2EZT - chains A and B; structure by X-ray diffraction, 2.29 A resolution.

# Chain A (and B)
Molecule: Pyruvate oxidase
Source organism: Lactobacillus plantarum
Notes: EC 1.2.3.3; chain B of this document is another copy of the same molecule, construct and numbering; everything in this record applies to it too
Reference sequence: P37063 (POXB_LACPL); residue numbers follow UniProt; this construct covers 1-603
Sequence (603 residues; row label = number of the first residue in the row):
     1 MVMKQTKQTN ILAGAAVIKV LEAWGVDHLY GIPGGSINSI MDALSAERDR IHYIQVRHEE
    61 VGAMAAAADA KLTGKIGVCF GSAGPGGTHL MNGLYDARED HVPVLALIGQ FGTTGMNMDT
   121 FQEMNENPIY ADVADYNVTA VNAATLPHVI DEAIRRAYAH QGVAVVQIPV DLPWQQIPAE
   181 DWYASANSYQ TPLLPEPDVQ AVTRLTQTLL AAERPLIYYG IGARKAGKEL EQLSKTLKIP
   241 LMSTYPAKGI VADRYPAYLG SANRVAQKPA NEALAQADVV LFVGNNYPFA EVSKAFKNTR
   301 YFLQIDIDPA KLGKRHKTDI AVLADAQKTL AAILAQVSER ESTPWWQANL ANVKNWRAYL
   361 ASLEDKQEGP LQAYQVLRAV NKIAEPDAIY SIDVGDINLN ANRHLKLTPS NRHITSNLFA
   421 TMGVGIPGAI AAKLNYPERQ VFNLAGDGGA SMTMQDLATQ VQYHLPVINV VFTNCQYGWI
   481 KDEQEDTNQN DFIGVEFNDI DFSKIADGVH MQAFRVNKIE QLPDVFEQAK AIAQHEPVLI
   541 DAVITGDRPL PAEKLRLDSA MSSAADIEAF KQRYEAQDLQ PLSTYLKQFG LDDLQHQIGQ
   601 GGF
Unresolved in the structure: 1-8, 594-603
Construct notes: engineered mutation Trp-479 (Phe in P37063)
Metal / ion sites: Mg2+: Asp-447, Asn-474, Gln-476 (together with 2-hydroxyethylthiamin diphosphate); Na+: Met-452, Gln-455
Residues lining bound ligands:
  - FAD (flavin-adenine dinucleotide): His-101, Phe-121, Gly-220, Ile-221, Gly-222, Thr-244, Tyr-245, Pro-246, Ser-261, Ala-262, Asn-263, Arg-264, Val-265, Gly-284, Asn-285, Asn-286, Tyr-287, Pro-288, Phe-289, Ile-305, Asp-306, Ile-307, Asp-308, Lys-311, Ala-324, Asp-325, Ala-326, Val-394, Gly-395, Asn-398, Thr-415, Ser-416, Asn-417, Leu-418, Ala-420, Trp-479
  - pyruvic acid (PYR): Leu-555, Arg-556, Leu-557, Asp-558, Met-561, Ser-562, Pro-581
  - 2-hydroxyethylthiamin diphosphate (TDM; 2-[(2E)-3-[(4-amino-2-methylpyrimidin-5-yl)methyl]-2-(1-hydroxyethylidene)-4-methyl-2,3-dihydro-1,3-thiazol-5-yl]ethyl trihydrogen diphosphate): Ile-32, Pro-33, Gly-34, Glu-59, Ser-82, Pro-85, Gly-86, His-89, Asn-92, Phe-121, Gln-122, Val-394, Gly-395, Asp-396, Ile-397, Ala-420, Thr-421, Met-422, Gly-446, Asp-447, Gly-448, Gly-449, Met-452, Asn-474, Gln-476, Tyr-477, Gly-478, Trp-479, Ile-480

# Chain A / chain B interface
Residue-residue contacts - 58 pairs, chain A then chain B:
  His-148(A) with Glu-291(B), salt bridge; Lys-314(B)
  Glu-152(A) with Lys-314(B), salt bridge
  Arg-155(A) with Pro-309(B); Ala-310(B), hydrogen bond (side chain-backbone); Leu-312(B); Lys-314(B)
  Ala-159(A) with Ala-310(B), hydrophobic
  His-160(A) with Ala-310(B)
  Tyr-183(A) with Gly-313(B), hydrogen bond (side chain-backbone); Lys-314(B), hydrogen bond (side chain-backbone); Arg-315(B); His-316(B), hydrogen bond (side chain-backbone); Lys-317(B)
  Ser-185(A) with Leu-312(B); Gly-313(B)
  Asn-187(A) with Thr-318(B), hydrogen bond (side chain-backbone)
  Ser-188(A) with Leu-312(B); Gly-313(B); Thr-318(B); Ala-321(B)
  Gln-190(A) with Pro-309(B); Leu-312(B); Leu-323(B)
  Thr-191(A) with Leu-323(B)
  Leu-193(A) with Leu-323(B)
  Leu-194(A) with Pro-195(B)
  Pro-195(A) with Pro-192(B), hydrophobic; Leu-193(B)
  Glu-196(A) with Leu-193(B), hydrogen bond (backbone-backbone); Pro-195(B)
  Asp-198(A) with Leu-193(B)
  Glu-291(A) with His-148(B), salt bridge
  Pro-309(A) with Arg-155(B)
  Ala-310(A) with Arg-155(B), hydrogen bond (backbone-side chain); Ala-159(B), hydrophobic
  Leu-312(A) with Arg-155(B); Ser-185(B); Ser-188(B); Gln-190(B)
  Gly-313(A) with Tyr-183(B), hydrogen bond (backbone-side chain); Ser-185(B); Ser-188(B)
  Lys-314(A) with His-148(B), hydrogen bond (backbone-side chain); Glu-152(B), salt bridge; Arg-155(B); Tyr-183(B), hydrogen bond (backbone-side chain)
  Arg-315(A) with Tyr-183(B)
  His-316(A) with Tyr-183(B), hydrogen bond (backbone-side chain)
  Lys-317(A) with Tyr-183(B)
  Thr-318(A) with Asn-187(B), hydrogen bond (backbone-side chain); Ser-188(B), hydrogen bond
  Ala-321(A) with Ser-188(B); Gln-190(B), hydrogen bond (backbone-side chain)
  Val-322(A) with Gln-190(B)
  Leu-323(A) with Gln-190(B), hydrogen bond (backbone-side chain); Thr-191(B); Pro-192(B)
Interface residues without a listed pair, chain A (32 interface residues in all): Pro-192, Pro-197, Asp-308
Interface residues without a listed pair, chain B (30 interface residues in all): Asp-151, His-160, Ala-184, Leu-194, Ala-324

# Summary
Chain A and chain B form an interface of 32 and 30 residues respectively, with 15 hydrogen bonds and 4 salt
bridges. Polar pairs include His-148(A)/Glu-291(B), Glu-152(A)/Lys-314(B) and Arg-155(A)/Ala-310(B). Bound to
chain A: 2-hydroxyethylthiamin diphosphate, flavin-adenine dinucleotide and pyruvic acid.
Chain A and chain B are both Pyruvate oxidase (Lactobacillus plantarum); the structure, Pyruvate oxidase
variant F479W in complex with reaction intermediate 2-hydroxyethyl-thiamin diphosphate, was determined by
X-ray diffraction, deposited together with 2EZ4, 2EZ8, 2EZ9 and 2EZU.
